8TW8 - chains 3 and 2 of the 8 polymer chains in the assembly; structure by electron microscopy, 3.50 A resolution.

[Chain 3]
Name: Replication factor C subunit 3
Organism: Saccharomyces cerevisiae
Reference sequence: P38629 (RFC3_YEAST); residue numbers follow UniProt; this construct covers 9-335
Sequence (327 residues; each row starts with the number of its first residue):
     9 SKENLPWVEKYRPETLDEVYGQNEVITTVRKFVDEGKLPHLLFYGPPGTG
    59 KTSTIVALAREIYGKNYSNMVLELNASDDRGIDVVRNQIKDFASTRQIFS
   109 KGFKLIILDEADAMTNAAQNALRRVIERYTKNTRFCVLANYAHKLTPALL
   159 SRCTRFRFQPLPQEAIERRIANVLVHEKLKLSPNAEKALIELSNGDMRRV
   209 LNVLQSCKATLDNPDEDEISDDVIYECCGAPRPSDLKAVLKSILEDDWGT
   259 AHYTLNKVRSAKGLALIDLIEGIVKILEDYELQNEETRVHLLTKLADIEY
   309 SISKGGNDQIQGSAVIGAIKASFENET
Ion coordination: Mg2+: Thr60 (together with ATP-gamma-S)
Small-molecule neighbours:
  - ATP-gamma-S (AGS; phosphothiophosphoric acid-adenylate ester), molecule 1: Val16, Tyr19, Arg20, Pro21, Glu26, Val27, Tyr28, Pro54, Pro55, Gly56, Thr57, Gly58, Lys59, Thr60, Ser61, Asn148, Leu169, Arg177, Met205, Arg206, Leu209
  - ATP-gamma-S (AGS), molecule 2: Arg131, Glu135, Ala156, Arg160
Curated features (UniProtKB/Swiss-Prot):
  - binding site (ATP): Val16 to Tyr19, Arg20, Tyr28, Gly53 to Ser61, Asn148, Arg206

[Chain 2]
Name: Replication factor C subunit 2
Organism: Saccharomyces cerevisiae
Reference sequence: P40348 (RFC2_YEAST); residues 14-353 here = UniProt positions 14-353
Sequence (340 residues; each row starts with the number of its first residue):
    14 SKLAAEQSLAQQPWVEKYRPKNLDEVTAQDHAVTVLKKTLKSANLPHMLF
    64 YGPPGTGKTSTILALTKELYGPDLMKSRILELNASDERGISIVREKVKNF
   114 ARLTVSKPSKHDLENYPCPPYKIIILDEADSMTADAQSALRRTMETYSGV
   164 TRFCLICNYVTRIIDPLASRCSKFRFKALDASNAIDRLRFISEQENVKCD
   214 DGVLERILDISAGDLRRGITLLQSASKGAQYLGDGKNITSTQVEELAGVV
   264 PHDILIEIVEKVKSGDFDEIKKYVNTFMKSGWSAASVVNQLHEYYITNDN
   314 FDTNFKNQISWLLFTTDSRLNNGTNEHIQLLNLLVKISQL
Ion coordination: Mg2+: Thr72 (together with ATP-gamma-S)
Small-molecule neighbours:
  - ATP-gamma-S (AGS; phosphothiophosphoric acid-adenylate ester), molecule 1: Trp27, Val28, Tyr31, Arg32, Pro33, Glu38, Val39, Thr40, Gln42, Pro66, Pro67, Gly68, Thr69, Gly70, Lys71, Thr72, Ser73, Asn171, Leu192, Arg200, Leu228, Arg229, Ile232
  - ATP-gamma-S (AGS), molecule 2: Arg154, Pro179, Arg183
Curated features (UniProtKB/Swiss-Prot):
  - binding site (ATP): Val28, Arg32, Gly65 to Ser73, Asn171, Arg229

[Chain 3 / chain 2 interface]
Contacting residue pairs - 88 pairs, chain 3 then chain 2:
  Glu11(3) - Asn57(2)
  Asn12(3) - Ala56(2)
  Asn12(3) - Asn57(2)
  Asn12(3) - Pro133(2)
  Asn12(3) - Arg165(2)  hydrogen bond (backbone-side chain)
  Leu13(3) - Asn57(2)
  Leu13(3) - Gly162(2)
  Leu13(3) - Arg165(2)
  Pro14(3) - Pro59(2)  hydrophobic
  Pro14(3) - Arg165(2)
  Trp15(3) - Asn57(2)
  Glu17(3) - Glu158(2)
  Glu17(3) - Ser161(2)
  Arg20(3) - Arg155(2)
  Pro55(3) - Pro179(2)  hydrophobic
  Pro55(3) - Ser182(2)
  Thr60(3) - Arg155(2)
  Glu81(3) - Arg155(2)  salt bridge
  Asn83(3) - Arg155(2)
  Ala84(3) - Ser151(2)
  Ser85(3) - Arg107(2)
  Ser85(3) - Lys111(2)
  Ser85(3) - Ala152(2)  hydrogen bond (side chain-backbone)
  Ser85(3) - Arg155(2)
  Ser85(3) - Thr156(2)  hydrogen bond
  Asp86(3) - Lys111(2)  salt bridge
  Asp87(3) - Arg107(2)
  Asp117(3) - Arg155(2)  salt bridge
  Glu118(3) - Ser151(2)
  Glu118(3) - Arg154(2)  salt bridge
  Glu118(3) - Arg155(2)
  Glu118(3) - Arg183(2)  salt bridge
  Asp120(3) - Arg154(2)  salt bridge
  Asn148(3) - Arg154(2)  hydrogen bond
  Asp204(3) - Ser182(2)
  Arg206(3) - Ser182(2)
  Arg206(3) - Arg183(2)
  Arg207(3) - Lys186(2)
  Asn210(3) - Ser182(2)
  Asn210(3) - Arg183(2)
  Asn210(3) - Ser185(2)  hydrogen bond
  Gln213(3) - Asn57(2)  hydrogen bond (side chain-backbone)
  Gln213(3) - Pro59(2)
  Ser214(3) - Val48(2)
  Ala217(3) - Val48(2)  hydrophobic
  Ala217(3) - Lys51(2)
  Thr218(3) - Val48(2)
  Glu234(3) - His44(2)
  Gly237(3) - Arg188(2)
  Trp256(3) - Thr316(2)
  Trp256(3) - Lys319(2)
  Trp256(3) - Asn320(2)  hydrogen bond
  His260(3) - Ile309(2)
  Ser268(3) - Asp193(2)  hydrogen bond
  Lys270(3) - Lys190(2)  hydrogen bond (backbone-side chain)
  Gly271(3) - Arg188(2)  hydrogen bond (backbone-side chain)
  Gly271(3) - Lys190(2)
  Leu272(3) - Arg188(2)
  Ala273(3) - Arg188(2)
  Lys302(3) - Trp324(2)
  Asp305(3) - Phe327(2)
  Ile306(3) - Trp324(2)  hydrophobic
  Ile306(3) - Phe327(2)  hydrophobic
  Ser309(3) - Phe327(2)
  Ser309(3) - Ser331(2)  hydrogen bond
  Ser311(3) - Tyr172(2)
  Ser311(3) - Thr174(2)
  Lys312(3) - Tyr172(2)
  Lys312(3) - Asn335(2)
  Gly313(3) - Asn334(2)
  Gly314(3) - Asp330(2)
  Gly314(3) - Asn334(2)
  Asn315(3) - Asn302(2)
  Asn315(3) - Asp330(2)  hydrogen bond
  Gln317(3) - His305(2)  hydrogen bond (backbone-side chain)
  Ile318(3) - Val301(2)  hydrophobic
  Ile318(3) - His305(2)
  Ile318(3) - Leu326(2)
  Ile318(3) - Phe327(2)  hydrophobic
  Ser321(3) - His305(2)  hydrogen bond
  Ser321(3) - Ile309(2)
  Ser321(3) - Ser323(2)  hydrogen bond (backbone-side chain)
  Ala322(3) - Ser323(2)
  Ala322(3) - Phe327(2)  hydrophobic
  Gly325(3) - Asn320(2)
  Gly325(3) - Ser323(2)
  Lys328(3) - Asn320(2)
  Ala329(3) - Asn320(2)
Other interface residues (no listed pair), chain 3 (57 interface residues in all): Ala121, Tyr149, Cys235, Asp255, Gln319
Other interface residues (no listed pair), chain 2 (48 interface residues in all): Thr47, Asp178, Cys184, Phe187, Asp312

[Overview]
57 residues of chain 3 face 48 of chain 2 across their interface, with 15 hydrogen bonds and 6 salt bridges.
Polar pairs include Glu81(3)-Arg155(2), Asp86(3)-Lys111(2) and Asp117(3)-Arg155(2). One ATP-gamma-S molecule
is bound between chain 3 and chain 2. Chain 3 binds ATP-gamma-S.
Here chain 3 is Replication factor C subunit 3 and chain 2 is Replication factor C subunit 2, both from
Saccharomyces cerevisiae. Entry 8TW8 (Cryo-EM structure of S. cerevisiae Ctf18-RFC-PCNA complex in Apo state
conformation I) was determined by electron microscopy together with 9B8R, 8TW7, 8TW9, 8TWA and 8TWB from the
same study.
